PDB entry 5UH6 | X-ray diffraction, 3.84 A resolution | chains A and B of the 9 polymer chains in the assembly

[Chain A (and B)]
Protein: DNA-directed RNA polymerase subunit alpha
Organism: Mycobacterium tuberculosis (strain ATCC 25618 / H37Rv)
Notes: EC 2.7.7.6; chain B of this document is another copy of the same molecule, construct and numbering; everything in this record applies to it too
UniProt: P9WGZ1 (RPOA_MYCTU); residue numbers follow UniProt; this construct covers 1-347
Sequence (347 residues; numbered 1 to 347; the number before each row is that of its first residue):
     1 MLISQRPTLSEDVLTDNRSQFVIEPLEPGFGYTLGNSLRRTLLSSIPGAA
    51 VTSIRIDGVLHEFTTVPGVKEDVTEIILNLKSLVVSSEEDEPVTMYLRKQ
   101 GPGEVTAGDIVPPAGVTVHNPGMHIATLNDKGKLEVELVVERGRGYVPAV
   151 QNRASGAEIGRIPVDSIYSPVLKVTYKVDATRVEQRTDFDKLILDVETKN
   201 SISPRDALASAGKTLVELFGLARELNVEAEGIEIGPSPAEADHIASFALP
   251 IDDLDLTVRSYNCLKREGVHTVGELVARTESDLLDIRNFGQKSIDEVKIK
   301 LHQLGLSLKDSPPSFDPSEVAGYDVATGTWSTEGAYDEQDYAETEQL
Not modelled in the structure: 1-2, 227-347 (chain B: 1-5, 155-156, 233-347)

[Interface between chain A and chain B]
Pairs across the interface - 54 pairs, chain A then chain B:
  Ile3(A) - Glu141(B)
  Ile3(A) - Arg142(B)
  Ile3(A) - Tyr168(B)
  Gln5(A) - Arg144(B)  hydrogen bond
  Thr8(A) - Leu218(B)
  Ser10(A) - Leu221(B)
  Glu27(A) - Ser44(B)
  Glu27(A) - Arg144(B)  salt bridge
  Gly29(A) - Arg40(B)  hydrogen bond (backbone-side chain)
  Phe30(A) - Arg40(B)
  Phe30(A) - Thr41(B)
  Phe30(A) - Leu215(B)  hydrophobic
  Thr33(A) - Asn36(B)  hydrogen bond
  Thr33(A) - Ser37(B)  hydrogen bond (side chain-backbone)
  Ser37(A) - Thr33(B)
  Ser37(A) - Ser37(B)
  Arg40(A) - Gly29(B)  hydrogen bond (side chain-backbone)
  Arg40(A) - Thr33(B)  hydrogen bond
  Thr41(A) - Thr33(B)
  Ser45(A) - Glu27(B)
  Ser45(A) - Phe30(B)
  Pro47(A) - Ala229(B)  hydrophobic
  Arg144(A) - Glu27(B)  salt bridge
  Glu184(A) - Val150(B)
  Glu184(A) - Gln151(B)
  Gln185(A) - Gln151(B)
  Asp206(A) - Asn226(B)
  Asp206(A) - Glu228(B)
  Leu208(A) - Ala222(B)
  Ala209(A) - Ala222(B)
  Ala209(A) - Arg223(B)
  Ala209(A) - Asn226(B)
  Ser210(A) - Ala229(B)  hydrogen bond (side chain-backbone)
  Gly212(A) - Phe219(B)
  Lys213(A) - Arg223(B)
  Lys213(A) - Val227(B)
  Lys213(A) - Glu230(B)
  Thr214(A) - Glu230(B)  hydrogen bond
  Leu215(A) - Phe219(B)  hydrophobic
  Val216(A) - Val216(B)
  Val216(A) - Phe219(B)
  Glu217(A) - Glu230(B)
  Glu217(A) - Ile232(B)
  Phe219(A) - Leu34(B)  hydrophobic
  Phe219(A) - Gly212(B)
  Phe219(A) - Leu215(B)  hydrophobic
  Phe219(A) - Val216(B)
  Phe219(A) - Phe219(B)  hydrophobic
  Leu221(A) - Thr8(B)
  Ala222(A) - Leu208(B)
  Ala222(A) - Ala209(B)
  Ala222(A) - Gly212(B)
  Arg223(A) - Lys213(B)
  Asn226(A) - Arg205(B)
Also at the interface, not in a pair above, chain A (38 interface residues in all): Leu26, Leu34, Leu38, Ser44, Arg205, Leu218, Gly220
Also at the interface, not in a pair above, chain B (40 interface residues in all): Leu26, Tyr32, Ser45, Gly220, Leu225

[Summary]
Chain A and chain B form an interface of 38 and 40 residues respectively; the contacts include 8 hydrogen
bonds and 2 salt bridges. Polar pairs include Glu27(A)-Arg144(B), Gln5(A)-Arg144(B) and Gly29(A)-Arg40(B).
Both chains are DNA-directed RNA polymerase subunit alpha (Mycobacterium tuberculosis (strain ATCC 25618 /
H37Rv)). Entry 5UH6 (Crystal structure of Mycobacterium tuberculosis transcription initiation complex
containing 2ntRNA in complex with Rifampin) was determined by X-ray diffraction together with 5UH5, 5UH8,
5UH9, 5UHA, 5UHB, 5UHC and 4 further entries from the same study.
